Entry 8WDR (X-ray diffraction, 3.47 A resolution); this record covers chains A and B.

# Chain A
Protein: Angiotensin-converting enzyme 2
From: Homo sapiens
Notes: EC 3.4.17.23, 3.4.17.-
UniProtKB: Q9BYF1 (ACE2_HUMAN); numbering as in UniProt (aligned over 1-805)
Amino-acid sequence (805 residues; numbered 1 to 805; the number before each row is that of its first residue):
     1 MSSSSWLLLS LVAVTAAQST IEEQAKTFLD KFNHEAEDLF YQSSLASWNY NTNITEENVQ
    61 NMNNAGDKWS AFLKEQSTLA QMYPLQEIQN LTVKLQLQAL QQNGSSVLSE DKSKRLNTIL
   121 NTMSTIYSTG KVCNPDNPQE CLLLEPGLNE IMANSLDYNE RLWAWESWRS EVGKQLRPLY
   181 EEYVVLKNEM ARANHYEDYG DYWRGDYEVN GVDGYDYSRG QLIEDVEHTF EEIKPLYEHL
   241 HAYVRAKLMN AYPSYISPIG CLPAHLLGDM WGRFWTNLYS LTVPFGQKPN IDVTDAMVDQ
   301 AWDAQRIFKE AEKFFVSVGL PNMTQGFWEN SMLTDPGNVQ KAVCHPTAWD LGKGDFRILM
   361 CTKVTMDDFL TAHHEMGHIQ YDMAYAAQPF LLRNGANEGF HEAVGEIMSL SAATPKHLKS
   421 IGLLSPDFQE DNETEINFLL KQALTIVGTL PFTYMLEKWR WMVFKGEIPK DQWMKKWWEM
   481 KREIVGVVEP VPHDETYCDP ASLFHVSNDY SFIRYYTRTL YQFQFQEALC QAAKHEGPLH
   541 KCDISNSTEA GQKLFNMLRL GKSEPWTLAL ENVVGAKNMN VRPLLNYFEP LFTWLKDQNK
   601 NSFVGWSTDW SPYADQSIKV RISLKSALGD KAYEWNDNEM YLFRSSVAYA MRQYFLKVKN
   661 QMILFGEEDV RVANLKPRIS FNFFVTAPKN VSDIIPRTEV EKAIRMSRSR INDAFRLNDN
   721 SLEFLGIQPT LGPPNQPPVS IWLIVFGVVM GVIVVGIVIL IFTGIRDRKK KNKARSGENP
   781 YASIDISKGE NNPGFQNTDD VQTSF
Not modelled in the structure: 1-18, 615-805
Swiss-Prot annotation at these positions:
  - region: Asp30 to Tyr41 (Interaction with SARS-CoV spike glycoprotein), Met82 to Pro84 (Interaction with SARS-CoV spike glycoprotein), Lys353 to Arg357 (Interaction with SARS-CoV spike glycoprotein), Arg652 to Lys659 (Essential for cleavage by ADAM17), Arg697 to Arg716 (Essential for cleavage by TMPRSS11D and TMPRSS2)
  - motif: Glu778 to Ile786 (LIR), Tyr781 to Asp785 (SH2-binding), Tyr781 to Ile784 (Endocytic sorting signal), Asn792 to Phe795 (PTB), Thr803 to Phe805 (PDZ-binding)
  - active site: Glu375 (Proton acceptor), His505 (Proton donor)
  - binding site (chloride): Arg169, Trp477, Lys481
  - binding site (substrate): Arg273, His345, Pro346, Tyr515
  - binding site (Zn(2+)): His374, His378, Glu402
  - modified residue: Tyr781 (Phosphotyrosine), Ser783 (Phosphoserine)
  - glycosylation (N-linked (GlcNAc...) asparagine): Asn53, Asn90, Asn103, Asn322, Asn432, Asn546, Asn690
  - cross-link: Lys788 (Glycyl lysine isopeptide (Lys-Gly) (interchain with G-Cter in ubiquitin))
  - mutagenesis: Ser19 (S19P: Increases slightly the interaction with RBD domain of SARS-CoV-2 spike protein), Gln24 to Lys26 (Slightly inhibits interaction with SARS-CoV spike glycoprotein), Gln24 (Q24T: Increases slightly the interaction with RBD domain of SARS-CoV-2 spike protein), Ala25 (A25V: Increases slightly the interaction with RBD domain of SARS-CoV-2 spike protein), Thr27 (T27Y: Increases slightly the interaction with RBD domain of SARS-CoV-2 spike protein. In sACE2.v2.2; increases interaction with RBD domain of SARS-CoV-2 spike protein ...), Leu29 (L29F: Increases slightly the interaction with RBD domain of SARS-CoV-2 spike protein), Lys31 (K31D: Abolishes interaction with SARS-CoV spike glycoprotein; K31Y: Increases slightly the interaction with RBD domain of SARS-CoV-2 spike protein), Asn33 (N33D: Increases slightly the interaction with RBD domain of SARS-CoV-2 spike protein), His34 (H34A: Increases slightly the interaction with RBD domain of SARS-CoV-2 spike protein), Glu37 (E37A: No effect on interaction with SARS-CoV spike glycoprotein), Asp38 (D38A: No effect on interaction with SARS-CoV spike glycoprotein), Leu39 (L39R: Increases slightly the interaction with RBD domain of SARS-CoV-2 spike protein), 50 further mutagenesis entries in UniProt
Cystine bridges: Cys133-Cys141, Cys344-Cys361, Cys530-Cys542
Covalently attached groups: N-acetylglucosamine (NAG) linked to Asn53, Asn90, Asn103, Asn322
Metal / ion sites: Zn2+: His374, His378, Glu402

# Chain B
Protein: Spike protein S1
From: Severe acute respiratory syndrome coronavirus 2
Notes: fragment: receptor binding domain
UniProtKB: P0DTC2 (SPIKE_SARS2); residue numbers follow UniProt; this construct covers 319-541
Amino-acid sequence (247 residues; each row starts with the number of its first residue):
   301 MHSSALLCCL VLLTGVRARV QPTESIVRFP NITNLCPFDE VFNATTFASV YAWNRKRISN
   361 CVADYSVLYN FAPFFAFKCY GVSPTKLNDL CFTNVYADSF VIRGNEVSQI APGQTGNIAD
   421 YNYKLPDDFT GCVIAWNSNK LDSTVGGNYN YRYRLFRKSK LKPFERDIST EIYQAGNKPC
   481 NGVAGVNCYF PLQSYGFRPT YGVGHQPYRV VVLSFELLHA PATVCGPKKS TNLVKNKCVN
   541 FHHHHHH
Not modelled in the structure: 301-332, 528-547
Sequence notes: initiating methionine (301); expression tag (302-318, 542-547); variant Asp339 (Gly in P0DTC2), Thr346 (Arg in P0DTC2), Phe371 (Ser in P0DTC2), Pro373 (Ser in P0DTC2), Phe375 (Ser in P0DTC2), Ala376 (Thr in P0DTC2), Asn405 (Asp in P0DTC2), Ser408 (Arg in P0DTC2), Asn417 (Lys in P0DTC2), Lys440 (Asn in P0DTC2), Thr444 (Lys in P0DTC2), Arg452 (Leu in P0DTC2), Lys460 (Asn in P0DTC2), Asn477 (Ser in P0DTC2), Lys478 (Thr in P0DTC2), Ala484 (Glu in P0DTC2), Val486 (Phe in P0DTC2), Arg498 (Gln in P0DTC2), Tyr501 (Asn in P0DTC2), His505 (Tyr in P0DTC2)
Swiss-Prot annotation at these positions:
  - region: Asn448 to Tyr451, Tyr453 to Phe456 (Immunodominant HLA epitope recognized by the CD8+)
  - glycosylation: Thr323 (O-linked (GalNAc) threonine), Ser325 (O-linked (HexNAc...) serine), Asn331 (N-linked (GlcNAc...) (complex) asparagine), Asn343 (N-linked (GlcNAc...) (complex) asparagine)
  - natural variant: Asp339 (G339D: In strain: Omicron/BA.1, Omicron/BA.2 and 4 more; this construct carries the variant), Thr346 (R346T: In strain: Omicron/BQ.1.1, Omicron/XBB.1.5 and 1 more; this construct carries the variant), Leu368 (L368I: In strain: Omicron/XBB.1.5, Omicron/EG.5.1), Phe371 (S371F: In strain: Omicron/BA.2, Omicron/BA.2.12.1 and 6 more; this construct carries the variant), Pro373 (S373P: In strain: Omicron/BA.1, Omicron/BA.2 and 7 more; this construct carries the variant), Phe375 (S375F: In strain: Omicron/BA.1, Omicron/BA.2 and 7 more; this construct carries the variant), Ala376 (T376A: In strain: Omicron/BA.2, Omicron/BA.2.12.1 and 5 more; this construct carries the variant), Asn405 (D405N: In strain: Omicron/BA.2, Omicron/BA.2.12.1 and 6 more; this construct carries the variant), Ser408 (R408S: In strain: Omicron/BA.2, Omicron/BA.2.12.1 and 6 more; this construct carries the variant), Asn417 (K417N: In strain: Beta/B.1.351, Omicron/BA.1 and 8 more; this construct carries the variant), Lys440 (N440K: In strain: Omicron/BA.1, Omicron/BA.2 and 7 more; this construct carries the variant), Thr444 (K444T: In strain: Omicron/BQ.1.1; this construct carries the variant), 16 further natural variant entries in UniProt
  - mutagenesis: Asn331 (N331Q: Reduced viral infectivity), Asn343 (N343Q: Reduced viral infectivity), Tyr453 (Y453F: Decreased HLA binding to NF9 epitope. Increased binding affinity to human ACE2), Ala475 (A475V: Increased resistance to neutralizing antibodies), Val483 (V483A: Increased resistance to neutralizing antibodies), Phe490 (F490L: Increased resistance to neutralizing antibodies and human covalescent sera neutralization), Gln493 (Q493N: Reduced host ACE2-binding affinity in vitro; Q493Y: Reduced host ACE2-binding affinity in vitro), His519 (H519P: Increased resistance to human covalescent sera neutralization)
Cystine bridges: Cys336-Cys361, Cys379-Cys432, Cys391-Cys525, Cys480-Cys488
Covalently attached groups: N-acetylglucosamine (NAG) linked to Asn343
What the authors report for this chain:
  - mutagenesis - Q493R (2.3-fold): increased binding to hACE2
  - mutagenesis - Q493R (2.3-fold): increased binding to Angiotensin-converting enzyme 2 (chain A)

# How chain A and chain B interact
Contacting residue pairs (36; chain A residue first):
  Ser19(A) - Ala475(B)  hydrogen bond (side chain-backbone)
  Ser19(A) - Gly476(B)
  Ser19(A) - Asn477(B)  hydrogen bond (backbone-side chain)
  Gln24(A) - Gly476(B)
  Gln24(A) - Asn477(B)
  Gln24(A) - Asn487(B)  hydrogen bond
  Thr27(A) - Phe456(B)
  Thr27(A) - Tyr489(B)
  Phe28(A) - Tyr489(B)
  Asp30(A) - Phe456(B)
  Lys31(A) - Phe456(B)
  Lys31(A) - Tyr489(B)
  Lys31(A) - Gln493(B)  hydrogen bond
  His34(A) - Tyr453(B)
  His34(A) - Leu455(B)
  His34(A) - Gln493(B)
  Glu35(A) - Gln493(B)
  Asp38(A) - Tyr449(B)  hydrogen bond
  Asp38(A) - Arg498(B)  salt bridge
  Tyr41(A) - Thr500(B)  hydrogen bond
  Tyr41(A) - Tyr501(B)  hydrophobic
  Gln42(A) - Tyr449(B)  hydrogen bond
  Gln42(A) - Arg498(B)  hydrogen bond
  Leu45(A) - Thr500(B)
  Met82(A) - Val486(B)  hydrophobic
  Met82(A) - Asn487(B)
  Tyr83(A) - Asn487(B)  hydrogen bond
  Tyr83(A) - Tyr489(B)  hydrogen bond
  Gln325(A) - Phe374(B)
  Lys353(A) - Tyr501(B)
  Lys353(A) - Gly502(B)  hydrogen bond (backbone-backbone)
  Lys353(A) - His505(B)
  Gly354(A) - Gly502(B)
  Gly354(A) - His505(B)
  Asp355(A) - Thr500(B)  hydrogen bond
  Arg357(A) - Thr500(B)  hydrogen bond
Interface residues without a listed pair, chain A (21 interface residues in all): Glu37, Asn330
Interface residues without a listed pair, chain B (22 interface residues in all): Asn417, Tyr473, Phe490, Tyr495, Gly496

# Summary
Chain A and chain B form an interface of 21 and 22 residues respectively; the contacts include 13 hydrogen
bonds and 1 salt bridge. Polar pairs include Asp38(A)-Arg498(B), Ser19(A)-Ala475(B) and Ser19(A)-Asn477(B).
The paper reports that Q493R of chain B increases binding to hACE2; Q493R of chain B increases binding to
Angiotensin-converting enzyme 2 (chain A).
Here chain A is Angiotensin-converting enzyme 2 (Homo sapiens) and chain B is Spike protein S1 (Severe acute
respiratory syndrome coronavirus 2). Entry 8WDR (Crystal structure of BQ.1.1 RBD complexed with human ACE2)
was determined by X-ray diffraction (same publication as 8WDS, 8WDY, 8WDZ, 8WE0, 8WE1 and 8WE4).
